Entry 6ID2 (X-ray diffraction, 2.71 A resolution); this record covers chains A and E of the 6 polymer chains in the assembly.

# Chain A (and E)
Name: Hemagglutinin HA1 chain
From: Influenza A virus
Notes: chain E of this document is another copy of the same molecule, construct and numbering; everything in this record applies to it too
UniProtKB: R4NN21 (R4NN21_9INFA); residues 1-321 here correspond to UniProt positions 19-339 (UniProt number = residue number + 18)
Sequence (321 residues; numbered 1 to 321; the number before each row is that of its first residue):
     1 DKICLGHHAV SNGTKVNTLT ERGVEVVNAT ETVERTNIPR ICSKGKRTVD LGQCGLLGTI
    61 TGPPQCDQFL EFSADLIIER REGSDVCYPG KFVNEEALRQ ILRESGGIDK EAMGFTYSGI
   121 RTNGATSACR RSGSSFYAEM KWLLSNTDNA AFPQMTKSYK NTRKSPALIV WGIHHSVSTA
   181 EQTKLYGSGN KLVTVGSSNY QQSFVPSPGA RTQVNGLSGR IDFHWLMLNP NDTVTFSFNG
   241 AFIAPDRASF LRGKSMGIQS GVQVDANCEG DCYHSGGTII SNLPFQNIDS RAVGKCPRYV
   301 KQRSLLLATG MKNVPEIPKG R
Disordered / not traced: 1-2, 317-321
Disulfides: Cys-42/Cys-268, Cys-54/Cys-66, Cys-87/Cys-129, Cys-272/Cys-296
Differences from the reference sequence: engineered mutation Thr-212 (Pro230 in R4NN21)

# Interface between chain A and chain E
Pairs across the interface - 24 pairs, chain A then chain E:
  Gly-90(A) with Gln-201(E)
  Lys-91(A) with Asn-199(E); Gln-201(E)
  Ser-207(A) with Leu-192(E); Thr-194(E); Ser-203(E), hydrogen bond
  Pro-208(A) with Leu-192(E); Thr-194(E)
  Gly-209(A) with Ser-237(E)
  Ala-210(A) with Thr-156(E); Thr-194(E); Thr-235(E); Ser-237(E), hydrogen bond (backbone-side chain)
  Arg-211(A) with Thr-235(E)
  Thr-212(A) with Gly-196(E), hydrogen bond (side chain-backbone); Ser-197(E); Thr-233(E), hydrogen bond (side chain-backbone); Val-234(E); Thr-235(E), hydrogen bond
  Val-214(A) with Ser-197(E)
  Arg-220(A) with Ser-197(E), hydrogen bond (side chain-backbone); Gln-201(E)
  Ile-221(A) with Gln-201(E)
  Asp-222(A) with Gln-201(E), hydrogen bond
Other interface residues (no listed pair), chain A (13 interface residues in all): Lys-301
Other interface residues (no listed pair), chain E (13 interface residues in all): Arg-298

# In short
The chain A/chain E interface involves 13 residues from each chain, with 7 hydrogen bonds. Polar pairs include
Ser-207(A)/Ser-203(E), Ala-210(A)/Ser-237(E) and Thr-212(A)/Gly-196(E).
Both chains are Hemagglutinin HA1 chain (Influenza A virus). Entry 6ID2 (Crystal structure of H7 hemagglutinin
mutant H7-AVTL (P221T) from the influenza virus A/Anhui/1/2013 (H7N9)) was determined by X-ray diffraction,
deposited together with 6ICW, 6ICX, 6ICY, 6ID3, 6ID5, 6ID8 and 4 further entries.
